9H3L - chains A and Z of the 13 polymer chains in the assembly; structure by electron microscopy, 5.84 A resolution (low resolution: residue-level contacts below are approximate; hydrogen-bond / salt-bridge calls are withheld).

== Chain A ==
Molecule: 23S ribosomal RNA
Source organism: Escherichia coli
Sequence (2904 nucleotides; numbered 1 to 2904; the number before each row is that of its first residue):
     1 GGUUAAGCGA CUAAGCGUAC ACGGUGGAUG CCCUGGCAGU CAGAGGCGAU GAAGGACGUG
    61 CUAAUCUGCG AUAAGCGUCG GUAAGGUGAU AUGAACCGUU AUAACCGGCG AUUUCCGAAU
   121 GGGGAAACCC AGUGUGUUUC GACACACUAU CAUUAACUGA AUCCAUAGGU UAAUGAGGCG
   181 AACCGGGGGA ACUGAAACAU CUAAGUACCC CGAGGAAAAG AAAUCAACCG AGAUUCCCCC
   241 AGUAGCGGCG AGCGAACGGG GAGCAGCCCA GAGCCUGAAU CAGUGUGUGU GUUAGUGGAA
   301 GCGUCUGGAA AGGCGCGCGA UACAGGGUGA CAGCCCCGUA CACAAAAAUG CACAUGCUGU
   361 GAGCUCGAUG AGUAGGGCGG GACACGUGGU AUCCUGUCUG AAUAUGGGGG GACCAUCCUC
   421 CAAGGCUAAA UACUCCUGAC UGACCGAUAG UGAACCAGUA CCGUGAGGGA AAGGCGAAAA
   481 GAACCCCGGC GAGGGGAGUG AAAAAGAACC UGAAACCGUG UACGUACAAG CAGUGGGAGC
   541 ACGCUUAGGC GUGUGACUGC GUACCUUUUG UAUAAUGGGU CAGCGACUUA UAUUCUGUAG
   601 CAAGGUUAAC CGAAUAGGGG AGCCGAAGGG AAACCGAGUC UUAACUGGGC GUUAAGUUGC
   661 AGGGUAUAGA CCCGAAACCC GGUGAUCUAG CCAUGGGCAG GUUGAAGGUU GGGUAACACU
   721 AACUGGAGGA CCGAACCGAC UAAUGUUGAA AAAUUAGCGG AUGACUUGUG GCUGGGGGUG
   781 AAAGGCCAAU CAAACCGGGA GAUAGCUGGU UCUCCCCGAA AGCUAUAUAA GUAGCGCCUC
   841 GUGAAUUCAU CUCCGGGGGU AGAGCACUGU UUCGGCAAGG GGGUCAUCCC GACUUACCAA
   901 CCCGAUGCAA ACUGCGAAUA CCGGAGAAUG UUAUCACGGG AGACACACGG CGGGUGCUAA
   961 CGUCCGUCGU GAAGAGGGAA ACAACCCAGA CCGCCAGCUA AGGUCCCAAA GUCAUGGUUA
  1021 AGUGGGAAAC GAUGUGGGAA GGCCCAGACA GCCAGGAUGU UGGCUUAGAA GCAGCCAUCA
  1081 UUUAAAGAAA GCGUAAUAGC UCACUGGUCG AGUCGGCCUG CGCGGAAGAU GUAACGGGGC
  1141 UAAACCAUGC ACCGAAGCUG CGGCAGCGAC GCUUAUGCGU UGUUGGGUAG GGGAGCGUUC
  1201 UGUAAGCCUG CGAAGGUGUG CUGUGAGGCA UGCUGGAGGU AUCAGAAGUG CGAAUGCUGA
  1261 CAUAAGUAAC GAUAAAGCGG GUGAAAAGCC CGCUCGCCGG AAGACCAAGG GUUCCUGUCC
  1321 AACGUUAAUC GGGGCAGGGU GAGUCGACCC CUAAGGCGAG GCCGAAAGGC GUAGUCGAUG
  1381 GGAAACAGGU UAAUAUUCCU GUACUUGGUG UUACUGCGAA GGGGGGACGG AGAAGGCUAU
  1441 GUUGGCCGGG CGACGGUUGU CCCGGUUUAA GCGUGUAGGC UGGUUUUCCA GGCAAAUCCG
  1501 GAAAAUCAAG GCUGAGGCGU GAUGACGAGG CACUACGGUG CUGAAGCAAC AAAUGCCCUG
  1561 CUUCCAGGAA AAGCCUCUAA GCAUCAGGUA ACAUCAAAUC GUACCCCAAA CCGACACAGG
  1621 UGGUCAGGUA GAGAAUACCA AGGCGCUUGA GAGAACUCGG GUGAAGGAAC UAGGCAAAAU
  1681 GGUGCCGUAA CUUCGGGAGA AGGCACGCUG AUAUGUAGGU GAGGUCCCUC GCGGAUGGAG
  1741 CUGAAAUCAG UCGAAGAUAC CAGCUGGCUG CAACUGUUUA UUAAAAACAC AGCACUGUGC
  1801 AAACACGAAA GUGGACGUAU ACGGUGUGAC GCCUGCCCGG UGCCGGAAGG UUAAUUGAUG
  1861 GGGUUAGCGC AAGCGAAGCU CUUGAUCGAA GCCCCGGUAA ACGGCGGCCG UAACUAUAAC
  1921 GGUCCUAAGG UAGCGAAAUU CCUUGUCGGG UAAGUUCCGA CCUGCACGAA UGGCGUAAUG
  1981 AUGGCCAGGC UGUCUCCACC CGAGACUCAG UGAAAUUGAA CUCGCUGUGA AGAUGCAGUG
  2041 UACCCGCGGC AAGACGGAAA GACCCCGUGA ACCUUUACUA UAGCUUGACA CUGAACAUUG
  2101 AGCCUUGAUG UGUAGGAUAG GUGGGAGGCU UUGAAGUGUG GACGCCAGUC UGCAUGGAGC
  2161 CGACCUUGAA AUACCACCCU UUAAUGUUUG AUGUUCUAAC GUUGACCCGU AAUCCGGGUU
  2221 GCGGACAGUG UCUGGUGGGU AGUUUGACUG GGGCGGUCUC CUCCUAAAGA GUAACGGAGG
  2281 AGCACGAAGG UUGGCUAAUC CUGGUCGGAC AUCAGGAGGU UAGUGCAAUG GCAUAAGCCA
  2341 GCUUGACUGC GAGCGUGACG GCGCGAGCAG GUGCGAAAGC AGGUCAUAGU GAUCCGGUGG
  2401 UUCUGAAUGG AAGGGCCAUC GCUCAACGGA UAAAAGGUAC UCCGGGGAUA ACAGGCUGAU
  2461 ACCGCCCAAG AGUUCAUAUC GACGGCGGUG UUUGGCACCU CGAUGUCGGC UCAUCACAUC
  2521 CUGGGGCUGA AGUAGGUCCC AAGGGUAUGG CUGUUCGCCA UUUAAAGUGG UACGCGAGCU
  2581 GGGUUUAGAA CGUCGUGAGA CAGUUCGGUC CCUAUCUGCC GUGGGCGCUG GAGAACUGAG
  2641 GGGGGCUGCU CCUAGUACGA GAGGACCGGA GUGGACGCAU CACUGGUGUU CGGGUUGUCA
  2701 UGCCAAUGGC ACUGCCCGGU AGCUAAAUGC GGAAGAGAUA AGUGCUGAAA GCAUCUAAGC
  2761 ACGAAACUUG CCCCGAGAUG AGUUCUCCCU GACCCUUUAA GGGUCCUGAA GGAACGUUGA
  2821 AGACGACGAC GUUGAUAGGC CGGGUGUGUA AGCGCAGCGA UGCGUUGAGC UAACCGGUAC
  2881 UAAUGAACCG UGAGGCUUAA CCUU
Unresolved in the structure: 685-793, 865-914, 1032-1122, 1687-1701, 1769-1983, 2054-2509, 2587-2607, 2904

== Chain Z ==
Molecule: Large ribosomal subunit protein uL30
Source organism: Escherichia coli
Reference sequence: P0AG51 (RL30_ECOLI); residues 1-58 here correspond to UniProt positions 2-59 (UniProt number = residue number + 1)
Sequence (58 residues; each row starts with the number of its first residue):
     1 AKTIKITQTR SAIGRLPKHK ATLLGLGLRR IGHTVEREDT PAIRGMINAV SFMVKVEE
Unresolved in the structure: 58

== How chain A and chain Z interact ==
Contacting residue pairs - 34 pairs, chain A then chain Z:
  A849(A) - Ala21(Z)
  U850(A) - Lys18(Z)
  U850(A) - Ala21(Z)
  U850(A) - Thr22(Z)
  U850(A) - Met46(Z)
  C851(A) - Lys18(Z)
  C851(A) - Ala42(Z)
  C851(A) - Met46(Z)
  A927(A) - Ala42(Z)
  A928(A) - Arg37(Z)
  U929(A) - Gly25(Z)
  U929(A) - Leu26(Z)
  U929(A) - Gly27(Z)
  U929(A) - Arg37(Z)
  G930(A) - Leu24(Z)
  C968(A) - Leu16(Z)
  C968(A) - Pro17(Z)
  G969(A) - Ile13(Z)
  G969(A) - Gly14(Z)
  G969(A) - Arg15(Z)
  U970(A) - Ile13(Z)
  C987(A) - Arg10(Z)
  A988(A) - Arg10(Z)
  A988(A) - Ser11(Z)
  A988(A) - Ile13(Z)
  G989(A) - Ser11(Z)
  G989(A) - Ile13(Z)
  G1157(A) - Ile31(Z)
  C1158(A) - Ile31(Z)
  U1159(A) - Arg30(Z)
  U1183(A) - Arg29(Z)
  U1183(A) - Arg30(Z)
  U1184(A) - Arg29(Z)
  U1184(A) - Arg30(Z)
Other interface residues (no listed pair), chain A (19 interface residues in all): A1000
Other interface residues (no listed pair), chain Z (24 interface residues in all): Ala12, Glu38, Thr40, Gly45

== Overview ==
19 residues of chain A face 24 of chain Z across their interface.
Here chain A is 23S ribosomal RNA and chain Z is Large ribosomal subunit protein uL30, both from Escherichia
coli. Entry 9H3L (50S subunit precursor C_(L29)-/(L22)-) was determined by electron microscopy, deposited
together with 9H3K, 9HAL and 9HAM.
